8AM3 - chains AAA and BBB; structure by X-ray diffraction, 1.86 A resolution.

# Chain AAA (and BBB)
Protein: Fumarate reductase/succinate dehydrogenase flavoprotein domain protein
From: Alicycliphilus denitrificans K601
Notes: chain BBB of this document is another copy of the same molecule, construct and numbering; everything in this record applies to it too
UniProt: F4G7N3 (F4G7N3_ALIDK); residues 21-598 here correspond to UniProt positions 2-579 (UniProt number = residue number - 19)
Chain sequence (598 residues; numbered 1 to 598; the number before each row is that of its first residue):
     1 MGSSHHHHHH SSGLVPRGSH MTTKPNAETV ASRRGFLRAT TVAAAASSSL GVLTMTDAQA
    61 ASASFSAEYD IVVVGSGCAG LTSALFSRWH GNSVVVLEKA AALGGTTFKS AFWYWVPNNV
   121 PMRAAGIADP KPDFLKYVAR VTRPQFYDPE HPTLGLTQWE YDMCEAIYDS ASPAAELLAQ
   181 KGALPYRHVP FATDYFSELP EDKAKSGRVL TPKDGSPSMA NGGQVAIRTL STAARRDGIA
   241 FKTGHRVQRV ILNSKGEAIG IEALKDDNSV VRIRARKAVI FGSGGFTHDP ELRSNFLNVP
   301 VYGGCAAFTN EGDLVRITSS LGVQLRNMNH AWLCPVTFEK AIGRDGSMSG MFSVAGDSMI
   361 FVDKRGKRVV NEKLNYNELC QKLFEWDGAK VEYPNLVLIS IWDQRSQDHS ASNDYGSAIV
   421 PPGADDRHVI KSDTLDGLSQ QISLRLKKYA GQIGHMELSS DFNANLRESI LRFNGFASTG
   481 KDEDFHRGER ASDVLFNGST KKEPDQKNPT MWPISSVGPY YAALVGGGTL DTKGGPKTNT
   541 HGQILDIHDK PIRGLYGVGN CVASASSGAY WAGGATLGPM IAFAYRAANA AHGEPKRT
Disordered / not traced: 1-62
Differences from the reference sequence: initiating methionine (1); expression tag (2-20)
Ligand contacts: FAD (flavin-adenine dinucleotide): Val74, Gly75, Ser76, Gly77, Cys78, Ala79, Gly80, Leu97, Glu98, Lys99, Ala100, Gly104, Gly105, Thr106, Thr107, Lys109, Ser110, Ala111, Phe112, Trp113, His245, Arg246, Val247, Gly282, Ser283, Gly284, Cys305, Ala306, Thr309, Asn310, Asp313, Trp332, Ser349, Gly350, Phe352, Leu530, Gly559, Asn560, Tyr570, Gly574, Ala575, Thr576, Leu577, Met580
From the paper describing this entry:
  - binding site for flavin-adenine dinucleotide: Cys305
  - self-association interface (contacts with another copy of this molecule): Asn375 to Leu383
  - mutagenesis - Y195F: abolished catalytic activity
  - mutagenesis - W113A: increased catalytic activity on dihydrocoumarin
  - mutagenesis - W113A: increased catalytic activity on 3-methylcyclohexanone
  - catalytic residues: Tyr195

# Chain AAA / chain BBB interface
Pairs across the interface (82):
  Arg140(AAA) with Lys390(BBB), hydrogen bond (side chain-backbone); Val391(BBB), hydrogen bond (side chain-backbone)
  Pro144(AAA) with Trp386(BBB), hydrophobic; Val391(BBB); Gly454(BBB)
  Gln145(AAA) with Pro300(BBB); Tyr393(BBB); Leu396(BBB); Gly451(BBB); Gln452(BBB); Ile453(BBB), hydrogen bond (backbone-backbone); Gly454(BBB), hydrogen bond (backbone-backbone)
  Phe146(AAA) with Gly451(BBB); Gln452(BBB)
  Tyr147(AAA) with His455(BBB)
  Phe196(AAA) with Gly388(BBB); Val391(BBB), hydrophobic
  Glu291(AAA) with Gln324(BBB); Arg326(BBB), salt bridge
  Leu292(AAA) with Arg326(BBB)
  Ser294(AAA) with Arg143(BBB), hydrogen bond; Asn329(BBB), hydrogen bond (backbone-side chain)
  Asn295(AAA) with Arg326(BBB); Asn327(BBB), hydrogen bond (side chain-backbone); Met328(BBB); Asn329(BBB), hydrogen bond (backbone-side chain)
  Phe296(AAA) with Phe296(BBB), hydrophobic; Leu325(BBB); Met328(BBB), hydrophobic; Asn329(BBB)
  Leu297(AAA) with Asn329(BBB), hydrogen bond (backbone-side chain)
  Asn298(AAA) with Asn298(BBB)
  Pro300(AAA) with Gln145(BBB), hydrogen bond (backbone-side chain)
  Tyr302(AAA) with Gln145(BBB), hydrogen bond
  Ser319(AAA) with Ser319(BBB); Gly322(BBB), hydrogen bond (backbone-backbone); Val323(BBB); Ile547(BBB)
  Ser320(AAA) with Ser320(BBB); Leu321(BBB); Gly322(BBB), hydrogen bond (side chain-backbone)
  Leu321(AAA) with Ser320(BBB)
  Gly322(AAA) with Ser319(BBB), hydrogen bond (backbone-backbone); Ser320(BBB), hydrogen bond (backbone-side chain)
  Gln324(AAA) with Glu291(BBB)
  Leu325(AAA) with Phe296(BBB)
  Arg326(AAA) with Glu291(BBB), salt bridge; Leu292(BBB); Asn295(BBB)
  Asn327(AAA) with Asn295(BBB), hydrogen bond (backbone-side chain)
  Met328(AAA) with Asn295(BBB); Phe296(BBB), hydrophobic
  Asn329(AAA) with Ser294(BBB), hydrogen bond (side chain-backbone); Asn295(BBB), hydrogen bond (side chain-backbone); Phe296(BBB); Leu297(BBB), hydrogen bond (side chain-backbone)
  Glu378(AAA) with Trp386(BBB), hydrogen bond; Gly388(BBB)
  Gln381(AAA) with Trp386(BBB)
  Lys382(AAA) with Glu385(BBB), salt bridge
  Glu385(AAA) with Glu385(BBB)
  Trp386(AAA) with Pro144(BBB), hydrophobic; Glu378(BBB), hydrogen bond; Gln381(BBB)
  Gly388(AAA) with Phe196(BBB); Glu378(BBB)
  Ala389(AAA) with Arg490(BBB), hydrogen bond (backbone-side chain)
  Lys390(AAA) with Arg140(BBB), hydrogen bond (backbone-side chain)
  Val391(AAA) with Arg140(BBB), hydrogen bond (backbone-side chain); Pro144(BBB); Phe196(BBB), hydrophobic
  Leu396(AAA) with Gln145(BBB)
  Gly451(AAA) with Gln145(BBB); Phe146(BBB)
  Gln452(AAA) with Gln145(BBB); Phe146(BBB)
  Ile453(AAA) with Gln145(BBB), hydrogen bond (backbone-backbone)
  Gly454(AAA) with Pro144(BBB); Gln145(BBB), hydrogen bond (backbone-backbone)
  His455(AAA) with Tyr147(BBB)
  Arg490(AAA) with Ala389(BBB), hydrogen bond (side chain-backbone)
  Ile547(AAA) with Ser319(BBB)
Other interface residues (no listed pair), chain AAA (53 interface residues in all): Val141, Arg143, Asp148, Glu198, Arg316, Thr318, Val323, Leu374, Tyr393, Ala450, Lys537
Other interface residues (no listed pair), chain BBB (53 interface residues in all): Val141, Asp148, Glu198, Leu199, Tyr302, Arg316, Thr318, Leu374, Ala450, Lys537

# Overview
Chain AAA and chain BBB each contribute 53 residues to their interface; the contacts include 27 hydrogen bonds
and 3 salt bridges. Among the polar pairs are Glu291(AAA)-Arg326(BBB), Lys382(AAA)-Glu385(BBB) and
Arg140(AAA)-Lys390(BBB). Ligands of chain AAA: flavin-adenine dinucleotide. The paper reports the catalytic
residue Tyr195(AAA); Y195F of chain AAA abolishes catalytic activity.
Chain AAA and chain BBB are both Fumarate reductase/succinate dehydrogenase flavoprotein domain protein
(Alicycliphilus denitrificans K601); the structure, Cyclohexanone dehydrogenase (CDH) from Alicycliphilus
denitrificans K601 - wildtype, was determined by X-ray diffraction together with 8AM6 and 8AM8 from the same
study.
